1ZXI - chains A and B of the 6 polymer chains in the assembly; structure by X-ray diffraction, 1.70 A resolution.

[Chain A]
Name: Carbon monoxide dehydrogenase small chain
Organism: Oligotropha carboxidovorans
Notes: EC 1.2.99.2
UniProt: P19921 (DCMS_OLICA); numbering as in UniProt (aligned over 1-166)
Sequence (166 residues; each row starts with the number of its first residue):
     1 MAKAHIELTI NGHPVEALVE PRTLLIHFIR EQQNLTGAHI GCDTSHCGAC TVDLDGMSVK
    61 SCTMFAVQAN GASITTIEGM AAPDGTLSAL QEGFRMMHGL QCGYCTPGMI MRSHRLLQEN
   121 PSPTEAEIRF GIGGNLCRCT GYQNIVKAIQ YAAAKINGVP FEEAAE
Unresolved in the structure: 1-2, 164-166
Bound ions: 2Fe-2S cluster Fe site 1: Cys42, Cys47, Cys50, Cys62; 2Fe-2S cluster Fe site 2: Cys102, Cys105, Cys137, Cys139
Small-molecule neighbours:
  - FAD (flavin-adenine dinucleotide): Thr44, Ser45, His46
  - 2Fe-2S cluster (FES), molecule 1: His39, Ile40, Gly41, Cys42, Ser45, His46, Cys47, Gly48, Cys50, Lys60, Cys62
  - 2Fe-2S cluster (FES), molecule 2: Leu100, Gln101, Cys102, Gly103, Tyr104, Cys105, Thr106, Cys137, Arg138, Cys139, Thr140
  - pterin cytosine dinucleotide (MCN): Gln101, Cys102, Cys139

[Chain B]
Name: Carbon monoxide dehydrogenase large chain
Organism: Oligotropha carboxidovorans
Notes: EC 1.2.99.2
UniProt: P19919 (DCML_OLICA); residues 1-809 here = UniProt positions 1-809
Sequence (809 residues; numbered 1 to 809; the number before each row is that of its first residue):
     1 MNIQTTVEPT SAERAEKLQG MGCKRKRVED IRFTQGKGNY VDDVKLPGML FGDFVRSSHA
    61 HARIKSIDTS KAKALPGVFA VLTAADLKPL NLHYMPTLAG DVQAVLADEK VLFQNQEVAF
   121 VVAKDRYVAA DAIELVEVDY EPLPVLVDPF KAMEPDAPLL REDIKDKMTG AHGARKHHNH
   181 IFRWEIGDKE GTDATFAKAE VVSKDMFTYH RVHPSPLETC QCVASMDKIK GELTLWGTFQ
   241 APHVIRTVVS LISGLPEHKI HVIAPDIGGG FGNKVGAYSG YVCAVVASIV LGVPVKWVED
   301 RMENLSTTSF ARDYHMTTEL AATKDGKILA MRCHVLADHG AFDACADPSK WPAGFMNICT
   361 GSYDMPVAHL AVDGVYTNKA SGGVAYRCSF RVTEAVYAIE RAIETLAQRL EMDSADLRIK
   421 NFIQPEQFPY MAPLGWEYDS GNYPLAMKKA MDTVGYHQLR AEQKAKQEAF KRGETREIMG
   481 IGISFFTEIV GAGPSKNCDI LGVSMFDSAE IRIHPTGSVI ARMGTKSQGQ GHETTYAQII
   541 ATELGIPADD IMIEEGNTDT APYGLGTYGS RSTPTAGAAT AVAARKIKAK AQMIAAHMLE
   601 VHEGDLEWDV DRFRVKGLPE KFKTMKELAW ASYNSPPPNL EPGLEAVNYY DPPNMTYPFG
   661 AYFCIMDIDI DTGVAKTRRF YALDDCGTRI NPMIIEGQVH GGLTEAFAVA MGQEIRYDEQ
   721 GNVLGASFMD FFLPTAVETP KWETDYTVTP SPHHPIGAKG VGESPHVGGV PCFSNAVNDA
   781 YAFLNAGHIQ MPHDAWRLWK VGEQLGLHV
Unresolved in the structure: 1-5
Construct notes: conflict Ile670 (Val in P19919)
Bound ions: cu(I)-S-mo(VI)(=o)oh cluster Cu: Cys388 (together with pterin cytosine dinucleotide); Cu ion: Ser389, Glu763 (together with cu(I)-S-mo(VI)(=o)oh cluster)
Small-molecule neighbours:
  - cu(I)-S-mo(VI)(=o)oh cluster (CUM): Gln240, Phe271, Gly272, Val275, Val384, Ala385, Tyr386, Arg387, Cys388, Ser389, Phe390, Thr567, Tyr568, Gly569, Glu763
  - pterin cytosine dinucleotide (MCN): Gly269, Gly270, Phe271, Gly272, Arg387, Gln528, Gly529, Gln530, Gly531, His532, Thr535, Thr567, Tyr568, Gly569, Ser570, Arg571, Ser572, Thr573, Pro574, Cys686, Thr688, Arg689, Ile690, Asn691, Ile694, Ile695, Gln698, Ala758, Lys759, Gly760, Val761, Gly762, Glu763
Curated features (UniProtKB/Swiss-Prot):
  - binding site (Cu(+)): Cys388
  - binding site (Mo-molybdopterin cytosine dinucleotide): Glu763

[Interface between chain A and chain B]
Residue-residue contacts (105):
  Arg22(A) - Tyr127(B)
  Arg22(A) - Asp131(B)  salt bridge
  Thr23(A) - Tyr127(B)
  Leu24(A) - Tyr127(B)  hydrogen bond (backbone-side chain)
  His27(A) - Arg126(B)
  His27(A) - Tyr127(B)  hydrogen bond
  Arg30(A) - Asp42(B)  salt bridge
  Arg30(A) - Asp43(B)  salt bridge
  Arg30(A) - Lys45(B)  hydrogen bond (backbone-side chain)
  Glu31(A) - Lys45(B)
  Glu31(A) - Arg126(B)  salt bridge
  Asn34(A) - Lys45(B)
  Thr36(A) - Asp43(B)
  Thr36(A) - Lys45(B)
  Gly37(A) - Gly36(B)
  His39(A) - Tyr40(B)
  Gly41(A) - Leu217(B)
  Gly41(A) - Arg301(B)  hydrogen bond (backbone-side chain)
  Gly41(A) - Phe728(B)
  Cys42(A) - Arg301(B)
  Cys42(A) - Phe728(B)  hydrophobic
  Asp43(A) - Asp300(B)
  Asp43(A) - Arg301(B)  hydrogen bond (side chain-backbone)
  Asp43(A) - Met302(B)  hydrogen bond (side chain-backbone)
  Thr44(A) - Met302(B)
  Thr44(A) - Phe728(B)
  Thr44(A) - Met729(B)
  His46(A) - Phe728(B)  hydrogen bond (side chain-backbone)
  His46(A) - Met729(B)
  Cys47(A) - Leu217(B)  hydrophobic
  Ile77(A) - Thr34(B)
  Ile77(A) - Gln35(B)
  Ile77(A) - Gly36(B)
  Glu78(A) - Gln35(B)
  Ala81(A) - Gln35(B)
  Leu87(A) - Gln35(B)
  Gln91(A) - Thr34(B)  hydrogen bond (side chain-backbone)
  Gln91(A) - Gln35(B)
  Arg95(A) - Lys26(B)
  Arg95(A) - Arg27(B)  hydrogen bond (side chain-backbone)
  Arg95(A) - Asp30(B)
  Arg95(A) - Ile31(B)
  Met96(A) - Lys26(B)
  His98(A) - Arg27(B)
  His98(A) - Met693(B)
  His98(A) - Gly697(B)
  Leu100(A) - Arg27(B)
  Leu100(A) - Asp30(B)
  Leu100(A) - Phe33(B)  hydrophobic
  Leu100(A) - Thr34(B)
  Gln101(A) - Arg27(B)  hydrogen bond (backbone-side chain)
  Gln101(A) - Phe33(B)
  Gln101(A) - Gly529(B)
  Gln101(A) - Gly697(B)  hydrogen bond (side chain-backbone)
  Gln101(A) - Gln698(B)  hydrogen bond
  Cys102(A) - Phe33(B)
  Cys102(A) - Tyr40(B)  hydrogen bond (backbone-side chain)
  Cys102(A) - Ile267(B)
  Cys102(A) - Gly268(B)
  Cys102(A) - Gly269(B)
  Cys102(A) - Gln528(B)
  Cys102(A) - Gly529(B)
  Gly103(A) - Tyr40(B)  hydrogen bond (backbone-side chain)
  Tyr104(A) - Tyr40(B)  hydrogen bond (backbone-side chain)
  Tyr104(A) - Leu217(B)
  Tyr104(A) - Glu218(B)
  Tyr104(A) - Gly268(B)
  Cys105(A) - Leu217(B)  hydrophobic
  Glu125(A) - Lys741(B)  salt bridge
  Arg129(A) - Ala736(B)  hydrogen bond (side chain-backbone)
  Arg129(A) - Val737(B)
  Arg129(A) - Thr739(B)  hydrogen bond (side chain-backbone)
  Arg129(A) - Lys741(B)
  Phe130(A) - Val737(B)  hydrophobic
  Ile132(A) - Ala736(B)  hydrophobic
  Gly133(A) - Thr735(B)
  Leu136(A) - Leu217(B)
  Leu136(A) - Leu733(B)
  Leu136(A) - Pro734(B)
  Leu136(A) - Thr735(B)
  Arg138(A) - Pro214(B)  hydrogen bond (side chain-backbone)
  Arg138(A) - Ser215(B)  hydrogen bond (side chain-backbone)
  Arg138(A) - Leu217(B)
  Arg138(A) - Phe271(B)
  Arg138(A) - Tyr386(B)
  Arg138(A) - Glu705(B)  salt bridge
  Arg138(A) - Leu733(B)
  Cys139(A) - Phe271(B)  hydrophobic
  Cys139(A) - Gly697(B)
  Cys139(A) - Gly701(B)
  Thr140(A) - His700(B)
  Thr140(A) - Gly701(B)
  Gly141(A) - His700(B)
  Gly141(A) - Gly701(B)
  Gly141(A) - Thr704(B)
  Gly141(A) - Thr739(B)
  Gly141(A) - Trp742(B)
  Tyr142(A) - Pro734(B)  hydrogen bond (side chain-backbone)
  Tyr142(A) - Thr735(B)
  Tyr142(A) - Ala736(B)
  Tyr142(A) - Thr739(B)
  Gln143(A) - His700(B)
  Gln143(A) - Lys741(B)
  Gln143(A) - Trp742(B)  hydrogen bond (side chain-backbone)
  Asn144(A) - His700(B)
Interface residues without a listed pair, chain A (49 interface residues in all): Ile40, Ala49, Phe94, Thr106, Pro107, Ile110
Interface residues without a listed pair, chain B (52 interface residues in all): Val128, Pro216, Arg387, Ile694, Ser727, Pro740

[Summary]
Chain A and chain B form an interface of 49 and 52 residues respectively, with 21 hydrogen bonds and 6 salt
bridges. Among the polar pairs are Arg22(A)-Asp131(B), Arg30(A)-Asp42(B) and Arg30(A)-Asp43(B). Pterin
cytosine dinucleotide is bound between chain A and chain B.
Here chain A is Carbon monoxide dehydrogenase small chain and chain B is Carbon monoxide dehydrogenase large
chain, both from Oligotropha carboxidovorans. Entry 1ZXI (Reconstituted CO dehydrogenase from Oligotropha
carboxidovorans) was determined by X-ray diffraction.
